Entry 9BLC (electron microscopy, 3.30 A resolution); this record covers chains A and N of the 6 polymer chains in the assembly.

Chain A:
Name: Guanine nucleotide-binding protein G(s) subunit alpha isoforms short
From: Homo sapiens
Reference sequence: P63092 (GNAS2_HUMAN); residues 1-394 here = UniProt positions 1-394
Chain sequence (394 residues; row label = number of the first residue in the row):
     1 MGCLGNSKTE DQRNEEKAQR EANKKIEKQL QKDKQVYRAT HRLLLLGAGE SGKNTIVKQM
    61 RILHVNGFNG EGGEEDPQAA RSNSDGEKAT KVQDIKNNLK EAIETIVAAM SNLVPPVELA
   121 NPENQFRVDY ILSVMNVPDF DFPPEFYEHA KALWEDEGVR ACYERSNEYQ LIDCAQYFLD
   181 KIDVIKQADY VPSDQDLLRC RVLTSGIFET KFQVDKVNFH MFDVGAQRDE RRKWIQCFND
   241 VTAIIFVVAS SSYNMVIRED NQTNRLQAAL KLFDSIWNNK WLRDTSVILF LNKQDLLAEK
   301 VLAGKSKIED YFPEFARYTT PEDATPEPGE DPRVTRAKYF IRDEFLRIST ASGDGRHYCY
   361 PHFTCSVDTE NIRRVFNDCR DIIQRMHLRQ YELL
Not modelled in the structure: 1-10, 61-203, 251-263
Sequence notes: engineered mutation Asn54 (Ser in P63092), Ala226 (Gly in P63092), Ala268 (Glu in P63092), Lys271 (Asn in P63092), Asp274 (Lys in P63092), Lys280 (Arg in P63092), Asp284 (Thr in P63092), Thr285 (Ile in P63092), Ser366 (Ala in P63092)

Chain N:
Name: Nanobody 35
From: Lama glama
Notes: antibody fragment or engineered binder
Chain sequence (138 residues; row label = number of the first residue in the row):
     1 QVQLQESGGG LVQPGGSLRL SCAASGFTFS NYKMNWVRQA PGKGLEWVSD ISQSGASISY
    61 TGSVKGRFTI SRDNAKNTLY LQMNSLKPED TAVYYCARCP APFTRDCFDV TSTTYAYRGQ
   121 GTQVTVSSHH HHHHEPEA
Not modelled in the structure: 129-138
Disulfide bonds: Cys22-Cys96, Cys99-Cys107

Chain A / chain N interface:
Residue-residue contacts (31; chain A residue first):
  Arg228(A) - Thr114(N)
  Asp229(A) - Ser112(N)  hydrogen bond
  Asp229(A) - Thr113(N)
  Glu230(A) - Asp109(N)
  Glu230(A) - Ser112(N)
  Glu230(A) - Thr114(N)
  Arg231(A) - Phe108(N)
  Arg231(A) - Asp109(N)  hydrogen bond (backbone-side chain)
  Arg232(A) - Pro100(N)
  Arg232(A) - Phe108(N)
  Arg232(A) - Asp109(N)  salt bridge
  Arg232(A) - Tyr115(N)
  Asn264(A) - Glu46(N)  hydrogen bond (backbone-side chain)
  Gln267(A) - Trp47(N)
  Gln267(A) - Thr61(N)
  Lys271(A) - Trp47(N)
  Lys271(A) - Asp50(N)  salt bridge
  Leu272(A) - Phe108(N)  hydrophobic
  Ser275(A) - Asp106(N)  hydrogen bond (side chain-backbone)
  Ser275(A) - Cys107(N)
  Ser275(A) - Phe108(N)
  Ile276(A) - Phe108(N)  hydrophobic
  Asn278(A) - Arg105(N)
  Asn279(A) - Asp106(N)
  Asn279(A) - Phe108(N)
  Asp310(A) - Gly62(N)
  Tyr311(A) - Gly62(N)
  Tyr311(A) - Ser63(N)
  Pro313(A) - Gly62(N)
  Pro313(A) - Lys65(N)
  Ser352(A) - Arg105(N)  hydrogen bond
Interface residues without a listed pair, chain A (20 interface residues in all): Ile235, Lys280, Phe312
Interface residues without a listed pair, chain N (19 interface residues in all): Thr104, Tyr117

Overview:
The interface between chain A and chain N involves 20 residues on one side and 19 on the other; the contacts
include 5 hydrogen bonds and 2 salt bridges. Among the polar pairs are Arg232(A)-Asp109(N), Lys271(A)-Asp50(N)
and Asp229(A)-Ser112(N).
Chain A is Guanine nucleotide-binding protein G(s) subunit alpha isoforms short (Homo sapiens) and chain N is
Nanobody 35 (Lama glama); the structure, Human Calcitonin Receptor in Complex with Gs and Cagrilintide
Backbone (non-acylated) in CT-like conformation, was determined by electron microscopy, deposited together
with 9BLB, 9BLW, 9BP3, 9BQ3, 9BTW, 9BUB and 3 further entries.
